Entry 1A02 (X-ray diffraction, 2.70 A resolution); this record covers chains A and J of the 5 polymer chains in the assembly.

Chain A:
Molecule: 20-nt DNA strand
Sequence (20 nucleotides; each row starts with the number of its first residue):
  4001 TTGGAAAATTTGTTTCATAG

Chain J:
Molecule: Ap-1 fragment jun
From: Homo sapiens
Notes: fragment: jun
UniProtKB: P05412 (AP1_HUMAN); residues 263-318 here correspond to UniProt positions 253-308 (UniProt number = residue number - 10)
Amino-acid sequence (56 residues; numbered 263 to 318; the number before each row is that of its first residue):
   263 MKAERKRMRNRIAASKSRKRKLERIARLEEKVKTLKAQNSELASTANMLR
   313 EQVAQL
Not modelled in the structure: 263-266
Construct notes: engineered mutation Met-263 (Ile253 in P05412), Ser-279 (Cys269 in P05412)
UniProt features mapped onto this chain:
  - region: Leu-290 to Leu-318 (Leucine-zipper)
  - site: Arg-282 (Necessary for synergistic transcriptional activity with SMAD3)
  - modified residue: Lys-281 (N6-acetyllysine), Thr-296 (Phosphothreonine)

Interface between chain A and chain J:
Pairs across the interface (6):
  DT4009(A) / Arg-271(J)  salt bridge to the phosphate
  DT4010(A) / Arg-282(J)  hydrogen bond to the phosphate
  DT4011(A) / Ala-275(J)  base contact
  DT4011(A) / Ser-279(J)  hydrogen bond to the phosphate
  DT4011(A) / Arg-282(J)  salt bridge to the phosphate
  DG4012(A) / Lys-283(J)  salt bridge to the phosphate
Other interface residues (no listed pair), chain J (8 interface residues in all): Asn-272, Ala-276, Lys-278

In short:
Chain A and chain J form an interface of 4 and 8 residues respectively; the contacts include 2 hydrogen bonds
and 3 salt bridges. Among the polar pairs are DT4010(A)/Arg-282(J), DT4011(A)/Ser-279(J) and
DT4009(A)/Arg-271(J).
Chain A is a 20-nt DNA strand and chain J is Ap-1 fragment jun (Homo sapiens); the structure, Structure of the
DNA binding domains of nfat, fos and jun bound to DNA, was determined by X-ray diffraction.
